6PWF - chains G and I of the 11 polymer chains in the assembly; structure by electron microscopy, 4.07 A resolution (low resolution: residue-level contacts below are approximate; hydrogen-bond / salt-bridge calls are withheld).

[Chain G]
Name: Histone H2A
Source organism: Drosophila melanogaster
Reference sequence: P84051 (H2A_DROME); residues 0-123 here correspond to UniProt positions 1-124 (UniProt number = residue number + 1)
Sequence (124 residues; each row starts with the number of its first residue; numbering starts at 0):
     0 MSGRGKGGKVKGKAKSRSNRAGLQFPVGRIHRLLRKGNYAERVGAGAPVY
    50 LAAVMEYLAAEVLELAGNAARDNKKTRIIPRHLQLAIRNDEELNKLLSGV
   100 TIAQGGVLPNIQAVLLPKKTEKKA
Disordered / not traced: 0-13, 119-123
UniProt features mapped onto this chain:
  - modified residue: Ser1 (N-acetylserine), Lys35 (N6-succinyllysine), Gln103 (N5-methylglutamine), Thr119 (Phosphothreonine)
  - cross-link: Lys118 (Glycyl lysine isopeptide (Lys-Gly) (interchain with G-Cter in ubiquitin))

[Chain I]
Molecule: 147-nt DNA strand
Source organism: synthetic construct
Sequence (147 nucleotides; each row starts with the number of its first residue; numbers below 1 keep their minus sign (DA-73 is residue -73)):
   -73 ATCGGATGTATATATCTGACACGTGCCTGGAGACTAGGGAGTAATCCCCT
   -23 TGGCGGTTAAAACGCGGGGGACAGCGCGTACGTGCGTTTAAGCGGTGCTA
    27 GAGCTGTCTACGACCAATTGAGCGGCCTCGGCACCGGGATTCTCGAT
Disordered / not traced: 73

[Chain G / chain I interface]
Residue-residue contacts - 17 pairs, chain G then chain I:
  Arg28(G) - DG48(I)
  Arg28(G) - DC49(I)
  Arg34(G) - DA39(I)
  Arg34(G) - DC40(I)
  Glu40(G) - DA39(I)
  Arg41(G) - DG38(I)
  Arg41(G) - DA39(I)
  Val42(G) - DG38(I)
  Val42(G) - DA39(I)
  Gly43(G) - DG38(I)
  Ala44(G) - DG38(I)
  Lys74(G) - DC58(I)
  Lys74(G) - DA59(I)
  Thr75(G) - DG57(I)
  Thr75(G) - DC58(I)
  Arg76(G) - DG57(I)
  Arg76(G) - DC58(I)

[Overview]
Chain G and chain I form an interface of 10 and 8 residues respectively.
Chain G is Histone H2A (Drosophila melanogaster) and chain I is a 147-nt DNA strand (synthetic construct); the
structure, Cryo-EM structure of the ATPase domain of chromatin remodeling factor ISWI bound to the nucleosome,
was determined by electron microscopy together with 6PWE from the same study.
